PDB entry 4OO1 | X-ray diffraction, 3.30 A resolution | chains C and D of the 11 polymer chains in the assembly

[Chain C]
Molecule: Exosome complex component RRP43
Source organism: Saccharomyces cerevisiae
UniProt: P25359 (RRP43_YEAST); numbering as in UniProt (aligned over 1-394)
Sequence (394 residues; each row starts with the number of its first residue):
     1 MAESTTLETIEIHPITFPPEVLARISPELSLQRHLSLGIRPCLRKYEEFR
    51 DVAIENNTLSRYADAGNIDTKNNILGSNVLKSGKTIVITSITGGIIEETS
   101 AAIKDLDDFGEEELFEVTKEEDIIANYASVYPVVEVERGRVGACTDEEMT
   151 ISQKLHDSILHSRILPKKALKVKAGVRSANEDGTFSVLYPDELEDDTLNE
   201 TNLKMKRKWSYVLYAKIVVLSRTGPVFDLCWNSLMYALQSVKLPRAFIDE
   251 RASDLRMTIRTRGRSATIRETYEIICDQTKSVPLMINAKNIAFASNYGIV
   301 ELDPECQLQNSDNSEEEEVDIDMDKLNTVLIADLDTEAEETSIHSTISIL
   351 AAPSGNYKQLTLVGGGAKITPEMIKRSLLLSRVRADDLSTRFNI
Unresolved in the structure: 1-5, 102-120, 181-183, 192-208, 250-270, 310-326

[Chain D]
Molecule: Exosome complex component RRP46
Source organism: Saccharomyces cerevisiae
UniProt: P53256 (RRP46_YEAST); residues 1-223 here = UniProt positions 1-223
Sequence (225 residues; row label = number of the first residue in the row; numbers below 1 keep their minus sign (Gly-1 is residue -1)):
    -1 GSMSVQAEIGILDHVDGSSEFVSQDTKVICSVTGPIEPKARQELPTQLAL
    49 EIIVRPAKGVATTREKVLEDKLRAVLTPLITRHCYPRQLCQITCQILESG
    99 EDEAEFSLRELSCCINAAFLALVDAGIALNSMCASIPIAIIKDTSDIIVD
   149 PTAEQLKISLSVHTLALEFVNGGKVVKNVLLLDSNGDFNEDQLFSLLELG
   199 EQKCQELVTNIRRIIQDNISPRLVV
Unresolved in the structure: -1 to 0, 222-223
Sequence notes: expression tag (-1 to 0)

[Interface between chain C and chain D]
Residue-residue contacts - 58 pairs, chain C then chain D:
  Asp122(C) - Lys140(D)
  Asp122(C) - Leu158(D)
  Ile124(C) - Glu103(D)
  Ile124(C) - Phe104(D)  hydrophobic
  Ile124(C) - Lys155(D)
  Asp146(C) - Lys64(D)  salt bridge
  Met149(C) - Thr61(D)
  Met149(C) - Lys64(D)
  Thr150(C) - Lys64(D)
  Thr150(C) - Val65(D)
  Gln153(C) - Thr61(D)  hydrogen bond
  Gln153(C) - Arg62(D)
  Gln153(C) - Val65(D)
  Lys154(C) - Lys69(D)
  Leu160(C) - Glu103(D)
  His161(C) - Glu103(D)  hydrogen bond (side chain-backbone)
  His161(C) - Asn183(D)
  His161(C) - Gly184(D)
  Arg163(C) - Ser157(D)  hydrogen bond (side chain-backbone)
  Arg163(C) - Leu158(D)  hydrogen bond (side chain-backbone)
  Asn356(C) - Asp185(D)  hydrogen bond
  Asn356(C) - Phe186(D)
  Asn356(C) - Asn187(D)
  Tyr357(C) - Gly184(D)
  Tyr357(C) - Asp185(D)
  Tyr357(C) - Phe186(D)  hydrogen bond (backbone-backbone)
  Lys358(C) - Ser182(D)
  Lys358(C) - Asn183(D)
  Lys358(C) - Gly184(D)  hydrogen bond (backbone-backbone)
  Lys358(C) - Asp185(D)  salt bridge
  Lys358(C) - Phe186(D)
  Gln359(C) - Ser182(D)  hydrogen bond (side chain-backbone)
  Gln359(C) - Asn183(D)  hydrogen bond
  Leu360(C) - Leu180(D)
  Leu360(C) - Asp181(D)
  Leu360(C) - Ser182(D)  hydrogen bond (backbone-backbone)
  Leu360(C) - Phe186(D)  hydrophobic
  Leu360(C) - Leu191(D)  hydrophobic
  Thr361(C) - Leu180(D)
  Thr361(C) - Asp181(D)
  Leu362(C) - Leu178(D)
  Leu362(C) - Leu179(D)
  Leu362(C) - Leu180(D)  hydrogen bond (backbone-backbone)
  Val363(C) - Ala72(D)  hydrophobic
  Val363(C) - Leu178(D)
  Val363(C) - Leu179(D)  hydrophobic
  Gly364(C) - Asn176(D)
  Gly364(C) - Val177(D)  hydrogen bond (backbone-backbone)
  Gly364(C) - Leu178(D)
  Ala367(C) - Asn176(D)  hydrogen bond (backbone-side chain)
  Lys368(C) - Lys175(D)
  Lys368(C) - Asn176(D)
  Ile369(C) - Asn176(D)  hydrogen bond (backbone-side chain)
  Ile369(C) - Val177(D)  hydrophobic
  Ile374(C) - Phe192(D)  hydrophobic
  Leu378(C) - Glu188(D)
  Leu378(C) - Leu191(D)  hydrophobic
  Arg382(C) - Glu188(D)  salt bridge
Also at the interface, not in a pair above, chain C (30 interface residues in all): Glu121, Ile123, Gly365, Pro371, Lys375
Also at the interface, not in a pair above, chain D (31 interface residues in all): Asp68, Pro76, Ser159

[Overview]
Chain C and chain D form an interface of 30 and 31 residues respectively; the contacts include 14 hydrogen
bonds and 3 salt bridges. Among the polar pairs are Asp146(C)-Lys64(D), Lys358(C)-Asp185(D) and
Arg382(C)-Glu188(D).
Here chain C is Exosome complex component RRP43 and chain D is Exosome complex component RRP46, both from
Saccharomyces cerevisiae. Entry 4OO1 (Structure of an Rrp6-RNA exosome complex bound to poly(A) RNA) was
determined by X-ray diffraction.
